7EK5 - chains B and C of the 4 polymer chains in the assembly; structure by X-ray diffraction, 3.00 A resolution.

Chain B (and C):
Name: Ferritin
Organism: Marsupenaeus japonicus
Notes: EC 1.16.3.1; chain C of this document is another copy of the same molecule, construct and numbering; everything in this record applies to it too
UniProtKB: T2B7E1 (T2B7E1_MARJA); the author numbering skips numbers that UniProt does not, so the offset changes along the chain: 2-56 = UniProt 2-56; 58-99 = UniProt 57-98; 101-172 = UniProt 99-170
Sequence (169 residues; numbered 2 to 172; 2 numbers in that range are skipped by the numbering (no residue carries them; nothing is unmodelled there); the number before each row is that of its first residue):
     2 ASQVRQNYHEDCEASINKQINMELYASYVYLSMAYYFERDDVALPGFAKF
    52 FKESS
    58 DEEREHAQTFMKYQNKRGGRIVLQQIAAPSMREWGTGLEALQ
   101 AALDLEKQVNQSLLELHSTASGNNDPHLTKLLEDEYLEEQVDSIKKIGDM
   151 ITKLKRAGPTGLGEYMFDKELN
Differences from the reference sequence: engineered mutation Arg89 (Gln88 in T2B7E1)
Ion coordination: Fe ion: Glu24, Glu60
Residues lining bound ligands: Cd2+ (CD): Asn8, Tyr9, His10, Cys13, Asn123, Asp125

Chain B / chain C interface:
Contacting residue pairs (26):
  Gln4(B) - Lys107(C)  hydrogen bond (backbone-side chain)
  Gln4(B) - Gly148(C)  hydrogen bond (side chain-backbone)
  Gln4(B) - Ile151(C)
  Gln4(B) - Thr152(C)  hydrogen bond
  Val5(B) - Ile144(C)
  Val5(B) - Lys145(C)
  Gln7(B) - Lys107(C)  hydrogen bond (side chain-backbone)
  Gln7(B) - Asn110(C)  hydrogen bond
  Gln7(B) - Gln111(C)  hydrogen bond
  Gln7(B) - Ile144(C)
  Asn8(B) - Leu114(C)
  Asn72(B) - Lys145(C)
  Lys73(B) - Val141(C)
  Lys73(B) - Asp142(C)  salt bridge
  Lys73(B) - Lys145(C)
  Arg74(B) - Val141(C)
  Pro126(B) - Leu114(C)  hydrophobic
  Pro126(B) - His117(C)
  Pro126(B) - Leu137(C)  hydrophobic
  His127(B) - Leu137(C)
  His127(B) - Glu138(C)  salt bridge
  His127(B) - Val141(C)
  Lys130(B) - Glu133(C)
  Lys130(B) - Asp134(C)
  Lys130(B) - Glu138(C)  salt bridge
  Asp134(B) - Asp134(C)
Also at the interface, not in a pair above, chain B (13 interface residues in all): Arg6, Thr129
Also at the interface, not in a pair above, chain C (18 interface residues in all): Leu103, Asp149

Overview:
13 residues of chain B and 18 residues of chain C are in contact; the contacts include 6 hydrogen bonds and 3
salt bridges. Polar pairs include Lys73(B)-Asp142(C), His127(B)-Glu138(C) and Lys130(B)-Glu138(C). Ligands of
chain B: Cd2+. Glu24(B) and Glu60(B) form the Fe ion site.
Chain B and chain C are both Ferritin (Marsupenaeus japonicus); the structure, prawn ferritin to coordinate
with heavy metal ions, was determined by X-ray diffraction together with 7EK4 and 7EK7 from the same study.
